9JU4 - chains A and B; structure by X-ray diffraction, 2.00 A resolution.

== Chain A ==
Protein: Alpha/beta hydrolase fold-3 domain protein
From: Alicyclobacillus acidocaldarius
UniProtKB: C8WUR3 (C8WUR3_ALIAD); residue numbers follow UniProt; this construct covers 1-310
Chain sequence (310 residues; each row starts with the number of its first residue):
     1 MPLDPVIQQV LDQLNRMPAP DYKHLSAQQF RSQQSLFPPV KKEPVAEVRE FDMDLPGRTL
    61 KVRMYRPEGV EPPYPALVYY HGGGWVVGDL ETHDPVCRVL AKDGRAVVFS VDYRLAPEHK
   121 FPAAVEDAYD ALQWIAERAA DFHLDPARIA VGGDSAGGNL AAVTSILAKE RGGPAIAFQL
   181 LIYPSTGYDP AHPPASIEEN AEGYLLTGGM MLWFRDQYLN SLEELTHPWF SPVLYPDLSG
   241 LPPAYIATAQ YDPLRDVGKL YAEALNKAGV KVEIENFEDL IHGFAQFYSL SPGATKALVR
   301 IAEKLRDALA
Glycans and other covalent adducts: phenylmethanesulfonic acid (PMS) linked to Ser-155
Small-molecule neighbours: phenylmethanesulfonic acid (PMS): Gly-82, Gly-83, Gly-84, Trp-85, Asp-154, Ala-156, Ser-185, Leu-206, Met-211, Phe-214, Leu-254, His-282

== Chain B ==
Protein: The Thermotoga maritima cold shock protein mutant binding to AacEst
From: Thermotoga maritima
Chain sequence (66 residues; numbered 2 to 67; the number before each row is that of its first residue):
     2 RGKVKWFHDY YGYGFITKDE GGDVFVNADA IDMEGFKTLK EGQVVEFEID STVANAPQAA
    62 HVKVVE
Not modelled in the structure: 19-23, 34-37, 54-56, 65-67

== Chain A / chain B interface ==
Contacting residue pairs - 30 pairs, chain A then chain B:
  Pro-5(A) with Ala-57(B), hydrophobic
  Val-6(A) with Phe-16(B), hydrophobic; Ala-57(B), hydrophobic
  Gln-9(A) with Phe-26(B); Ala-57(B), hydrogen bond (side chain-backbone); Pro-58(B); Gln-59(B)
  Val-10(A) with Tyr-14(B), hydrophobic
  Gln-13(A) with Tyr-12(B), hydrogen bond (side chain-backbone); Gly-13(B), hydrogen bond (side chain-backbone); Tyr-14(B); Asn-28(B)
  Leu-14(A) with Tyr-12(B), hydrophobic; Tyr-14(B), hydrophobic
  Met-17(A) with Tyr-11(B); Tyr-12(B), hydrophobic
  Gln-34(A) with Trp-7(B); Phe-8(B), hydrogen bond (side chain-backbone); His-9(B), hydrogen bond (backbone-side chain); Asp-10(B), hydrogen bond (side chain-backbone)
  Ser-35(A) with Trp-7(B); His-9(B)
  Leu-36(A) with Trp-7(B); Tyr-12(B), hydrophobic; Tyr-14(B), hydrogen bond (backbone-side chain)
  Pro-38(A) with Trp-7(B), hydrophobic; Phe-16(B), hydrophobic
  Pro-39(A) with Trp-7(B)
  Leu-290(A) with Phe-16(B), hydrophobic; Asp-24(B)
Other interface residues (no listed pair), chain A (14 interface residues in all): Phe-37

== Overview ==
14 residues of chain A face 15 of chain B across their interface, with 7 hydrogen bonds. Polar contacts
include Gln-9(A)/Ala-57(B), Gln-13(A)/Tyr-12(B) and Gln-13(A)/Gly-13(B). Covalently linked
phenylmethanesulfonic acid: at Ser-155(A).
Here chain A is Alpha/beta hydrolase fold-3 domain protein (Alicyclobacillus acidocaldarius) and chain B is
the Thermotoga maritima cold shock protein mutant binding to AacEst (Thermotoga maritima). Entry 9JU4 (Crystal
structure of the Thermotoga maritima cold shock protein mutant Est#13 in complex with AacEst) was determined
by X-ray diffraction.
